7SWW - chains H and L of the 3 polymer chains in the assembly; structure by electron microscopy, 3.13 A resolution.

[Chain H]
Protein: SARS2-57 Fv heavy chain
Source organism: Mus musculus
Chain sequence (117 residues; row label = number of the first residue in the row):
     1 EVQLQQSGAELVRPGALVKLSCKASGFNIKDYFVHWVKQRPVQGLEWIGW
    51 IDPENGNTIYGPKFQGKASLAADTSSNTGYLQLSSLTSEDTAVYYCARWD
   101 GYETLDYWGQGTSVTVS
Cystine bridges: Cys22-Cys96

[Chain L]
Protein: SARS2-57 Fv light chain
Source organism: Mus musculus
Chain sequence (112 residues; numbered 1 to 112; the number before each row is that of its first residue):
     1 DIVMSQSPSSLAVSVGEKVTMSCQSSQSLLYSNNEKNYLAWYQQKPGHSP
    51 KLLLYWASTRESGVPDRFTGSGSGTAFTLTISSVKAEDLAVYYCQQYYNY
   101 PYTFGGGTKLEI
Cystine bridges: Cys23-Cys94

[Interface between chain H and chain L]
Residue-residue contacts (20; chain H residue first):
  His35(H) with Tyr102(L)
  Leu45(H) with Phe104(L), hydrophobic
  Glu46(H) with Phe104(L)
  Trp47(H) with Tyr100(L), hydrophobic; Pro101(L), hydrophobic; Tyr102(L); Phe104(L), hydrophobic
  Trp50(H) with Tyr100(L)
  Lys63(H) with Pro101(L)
  Tyr95(H) with Ser49(L)
  Glu103(H) with Tyr55(L)
  Thr104(H) with Tyr97(L), hydrogen bond
  Leu105(H) with Tyr42(L); Leu52(L); Tyr97(L)
  Asp106(H) with Leu52(L)
  Trp108(H) with Tyr42(L); Ser49(L); Pro50(L)
  Gly109(H) with Ser49(L), hydrogen bond (backbone-side chain)
Other interface residues (no listed pair), chain H (15 interface residues in all): Trp99, Gln110
Other interface residues (no listed pair), chain L (11 interface residues in all): Ala40

[Summary]
15 residues of chain H and 11 residues of chain L are in contact; the contacts include 2 hydrogen bonds. Among
the polar pairs are Thr104(H)-Tyr97(L) and Gly109(H)-Ser49(L).
Here chain H is SARS2-57 Fv heavy chain and chain L is SARS2-57 Fv light chain, both from Mus musculus. Entry
7SWW (SARS-CoV-2 Spike NTD in complex with neutralizing Fab SARS2-57 (local refinement)) was determined by
electron microscopy (same publication as 7SWX).
